Entry 5XFV (X-ray diffraction, 1.79 A resolution); this record covers chains A and B.

== Chain A (and B) ==
Molecule: Dihydroorotate dehydrogenase (fumarate)
Source organism: Trypanosoma brucei brucei strain 927/4 GUTat10.1
Notes: EC 1.3.98.1; chain B of this document is another copy of the same molecule, construct and numbering; everything in this record applies to it too
Reference sequence: Q57U83 (PYRD_TRYB2); residue numbers follow UniProt; this construct covers 1-313
Sequence (334 residues; numbered -20 to 313; the number before each row is that of its first residue; numbers below 1 keep their minus sign (Met-20 is residue -20)):
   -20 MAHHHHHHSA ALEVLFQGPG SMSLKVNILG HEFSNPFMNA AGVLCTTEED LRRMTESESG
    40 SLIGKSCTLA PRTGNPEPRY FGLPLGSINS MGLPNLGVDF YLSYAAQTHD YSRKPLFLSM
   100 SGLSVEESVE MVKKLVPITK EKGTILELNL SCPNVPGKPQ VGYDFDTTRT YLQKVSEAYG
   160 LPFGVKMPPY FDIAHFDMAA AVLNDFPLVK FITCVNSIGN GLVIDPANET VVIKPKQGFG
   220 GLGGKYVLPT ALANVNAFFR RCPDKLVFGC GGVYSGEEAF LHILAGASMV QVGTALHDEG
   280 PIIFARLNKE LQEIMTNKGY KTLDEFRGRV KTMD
Not modelled in the structure: -20 to 0, 313 (chain B: -20 to 1, 313)
Sequence notes: expression tag (-20 to 0); engineered mutation Val115 (Ala in Q57U83)
UniProt features mapped onto this chain:
  - active site: Cys131 (Nucleophile)
  - binding site (FMN): Ala20, Lys44, Ser45, Asn128, Lys165, Val194, Gly223, Cys249 to Gly251, Gly272, Thr273
  - binding site (substrate): Lys44, Asn68 to Leu72, Asn128, Asn133, Asn195, Ser196
Small-molecule neighbours:
  - FMN (flavin mononucleotide): Ala19, Ala20, Gly21, Val22, Lys44, Ser45, Tyr59, Ser66, Asn68, Met70, Leu72, Ser98, Asn128, Lys165, Val194, Asn195, Ser196, Gly222, Gly223, Val226, Cys249, Gly250, Gly251, Val252, Val271, Gly272, Thr273
  - malonate ion (MLI), molecule 1: Lys44, Asn68, Met70, Gly71, Leu72, Pro73, Cys131, Pro132, Asn133, Asn195, Ser196
  - malonate ion (MLI), molecule 2: Pro50, Arg51, Thr52, Gly53, Gly71
  - malonate ion (MLI), molecule 3: Ile172, Ala236, Arg239, Arg240
  - malonate ion (MLI), molecule 4: Lys215, Gln216, Phe218
What the authors report for this chain:
  - binding site for flavin mononucleotide: Ala20, Lys44, Ser45, Asn128, Lys165, Val194, Asn195, Gly223, Cys249, Gly251, Gly272, Thr273
  - conformationally variable residues (side-chain flip): Ala20 to Gly21, Ser130, Gln139, Asn195
  - contacts within the chain: Leu129-Val140 (hydrogen bond), Ser130-Asn195 (hydrogen bond)

== Chain A / chain B interface ==
Pairs across the interface (107):
  Pro57(A) with Met312(B)
  Leu64(A) with Leu64(B), hydrophobic
  Pro138(A) with Asp171(B); Ala173(B), hydrophobic
  Gln139(A) with Phe170(B), hydrogen bond (side chain-backbone); Asp171(B), hydrogen bond (backbone-side chain)
  Tyr142(A) with Asp171(B); His174(B)
  Phe170(A) with Gln139(B), hydrogen bond (backbone-side chain); Tyr142(B); Phe170(B), hydrophobic; Ile197(B), hydrophobic; Gly198(B); Asn199(B), hydrogen bond (backbone-side chain)
  Asp171(A) with Pro138(B); Gln139(B), hydrogen bond (side chain-backbone); Tyr142(B); Asn199(B)
  Ile172(A) with Asn199(B); Lys215(B)
  Ala173(A) with Pro138(B), hydrophobic
  His174(A) with Tyr142(B)
  Phe175(A) with Phe218(B), hydrophobic
  Ile197(A) with Phe170(B), hydrophobic
  Gly198(A) with Phe170(B)
  Asn199(A) with Phe170(B), hydrogen bond (side chain-backbone); Asp171(B); Ile172(B); Ala232(B)
  Gly200(A) with Pro228(B); Ala232(B)
  Leu201(A) with Pro228(B), hydrogen bond (backbone-backbone); Leu231(B); Ala232(B), hydrophobic; Asn235(B)
  Ile203(A) with Leu260(B); Leu263(B), hydrophobic; Val309(B), hydrophobic
  Pro205(A) with Glu256(B); Phe259(B); Leu260(B), hydrophobic; Lys297(B), hydrogen bond (backbone-side chain)
  Ala206(A) with Lys297(B), hydrogen bond (backbone-side chain)
  Asn207(A) with Lys310(B)
  Glu208(A) with Phe259(B); Leu263(B); Lys297(B), salt bridge; Tyr299(B), hydrogen bond; Val309(B); Lys310(B), salt bridge
  Thr209(A) with Lys310(B)
  Val210(A) with Val309(B), hydrophobic; Lys310(B), hydrogen bond (backbone-backbone); Thr311(B); Met312(B)
  Val211(A) with Met312(B)
  Lys213(A) with Met312(B)
  Gln216(A) with Arg239(B); Thr311(B)
  Phe218(A) with Phe175(B), hydrophobic; Ala232(B); Asn235(B); Arg239(B)
  Leu221(A) with Pro228(B), hydrophobic
  Lys224(A) with Tyr225(B)
  Tyr225(A) with Lys224(B); Tyr225(B); Pro228(B), hydrophobic
  Pro228(A) with Gly200(B); Leu201(B), hydrogen bond (backbone-backbone); Leu221(B), hydrophobic; Tyr225(B), hydrophobic
  Thr229(A) with Leu221(B)
  Leu231(A) with Leu201(B)
  Ala232(A) with Asn199(B); Gly200(B); Leu201(B), hydrophobic; Phe218(B)
  Asn235(A) with Leu201(B); Phe218(B)
  Arg239(A) with Gln216(B), hydrogen bond; Phe218(B)
  Glu256(A) with Pro205(B)
  Phe259(A) with Pro205(B); Glu208(B)
  Leu260(A) with Ile203(B); Pro205(B), hydrophobic
  Leu263(A) with Ile203(B), hydrophobic; Glu208(B)
  Lys297(A) with Pro205(B), hydrogen bond (side chain-backbone); Ala206(B), hydrogen bond (side chain-backbone); Glu208(B), salt bridge
  Tyr299(A) with Glu208(B), hydrogen bond
  Val309(A) with Ile203(B), hydrophobic; Glu208(B); Val210(B), hydrophobic
  Lys310(A) with Asn207(B); Glu208(B), hydrogen bond (backbone-backbone); Thr209(B); Val210(B), hydrogen bond (backbone-backbone)
  Thr311(A) with Val210(B); Gln216(B)
  Met312(A) with Pro57(B); Val210(B); Val211(B); Ile212(B); Lys213(B)
Other interface residues (no listed pair), chain A (53 interface residues in all): Val202, Asp204, Ile212, Lys215, Ala236, Ala264, Arg308
Other interface residues (no listed pair), chain B (51 interface residues in all): Val202, Thr229, Ala236, Ala264

== Summary ==
53 residues of chain A face 51 of chain B across their interface, with 18 hydrogen bonds and 3 salt bridges.
Polar contacts include Glu208(A)-Lys297(B), Glu208(A)-Lys310(B) and Gln139(A)-Phe170(B). The paper reports a
binding site for flavin mononucleotide at Ala20(A), Lys44(A) and Ser45(A) among others; conformational
variability at Ala20(A), Ser130(A) and Gln139(A) among others.
Chain A and chain B are both Dihydroorotate dehydrogenase (fumarate) (Trypanosoma brucei brucei strain 927/4
GUTat10.1); the structure, Crystal structures of FMN-bound form of dihydroorotate dehydrogenase from
Trypanosoma brucei, was determined by X-ray diffraction, deposited together with 5XFW.
